Entry 8CXC (X-ray diffraction, 4.31 A resolution (low resolution: residue-level contacts below are approximate; hydrogen-bond / salt-bridge calls are withheld)); this record covers chains H and M of the 4 polymer chains in the assembly.

Chain H:
Molecule: 3F2 Antibody heavy chain
Source organism: Mus musculus
Notes: antibody fragment or engineered binder
Amino-acid sequence (218 residues; row label = number of the first residue in the row; note: 3 numbers in that range are skipped by the numbering (no residue carries them; nothing is unmodelled there); numbering starts at 0):
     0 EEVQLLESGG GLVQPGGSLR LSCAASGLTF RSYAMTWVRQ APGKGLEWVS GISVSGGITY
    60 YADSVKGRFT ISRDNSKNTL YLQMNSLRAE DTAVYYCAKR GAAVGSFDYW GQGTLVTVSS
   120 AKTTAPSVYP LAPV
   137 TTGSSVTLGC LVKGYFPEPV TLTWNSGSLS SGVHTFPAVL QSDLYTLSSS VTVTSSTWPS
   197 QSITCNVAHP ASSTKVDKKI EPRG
Not modelled in the structure: 0
Cystine bridges: Cys22-Cys96, Cys146-Cys201

Chain M:
Molecule: Mesothelin, cleaved form
Source organism: Homo sapiens
UniProt: Q13421 (MSLN_HUMAN); numbering as in UniProt (aligned over 296-605)
Amino-acid sequence (327 residues; each row starts with the number of its first residue):
   296 EVEKTACPSG KKAREIDESL IFYKKWELEA CVDAALLATQ MDRVNAIPFT YEQLDVLKHK
   356 LDELYPQGYP ESVIQHLGYL FLKMSPEDIR KWNVTSLETL KALLEVNKGH EMSPQAPRRP
   416 LPQVATLIDR FVKGRGQLDK DTLDTLTAFY PGYLCSLSPE ELSSVPPSSI WAVRPQDLDT
   476 CDPRQLDVLY PKARLAFQNM NGSEYFVKIQ SFLGGAPTED LKALSQQNVS MDLATFMKLR
   536 TDAVLPLTVA EVQKLLGPHV EGLKAEERHR PVRDWILRQR QDDLDTLGLG LQGGIPNGYL
   596 VLDLSMQEAL GSGLNDIFEA QKIEWHE
Not modelled in the structure: 296-301, 590-622
Differences from the reference sequence: expression tag (606-622)
Cystine bridges: Cys302-Cys326, Cys450-Cys476
Curated features (UniProtKB/Swiss-Prot):
  - glycosylation (N-linked (GlcNAc...) asparagine): Asn388, Asn496, Asn523

How chain H and chain M interact:
Residue-residue contacts (9; chain H residue first):
  Ser31(H) - Asp580(M)
  Ser31(H) - Gly585(M)
  Tyr32(H) - Lys559(M)
  Tyr32(H) - Gly583(M)
  Val53(H) - Asp580(M)
  Ala101(H) - Glu556(M)
  Ala102(H) - Leu582(M)
  Gly104(H) - Glu556(M)
  Ser105(H) - Glu556(M)
Interface residues without a listed pair, chain H (8 interface residues in all): Gly100
Interface residues without a listed pair, chain M (9 interface residues in all): Gln548, Thr581, Leu584

In short:
8 residues of chain H face 9 of chain M across their interface.
Chain H is 3F2 Antibody heavy chain (Mus musculus) and chain M is Mesothelin, cleaved form (Homo sapiens); the
structure, Novel Anti-Mesothelin Antibodies Enable Crystallography of the Intact Mesothelin Ectodo- main and
Engineering of Potent, T ..., was determined by X-ray diffraction (same publication as 8CYH and 8CZ8).
